3WTG - chains A and D of the 4 polymer chains in the assembly; structure by X-ray diffraction, 2.30 A resolution.

# Chain A
Protein: Hemoglobin subunit alpha-A
From: Dromaius novaehollandiae
UniProt: C6L8R0 (C6L8R0_DRONO); residues 0-141 here correspond to UniProt positions 1-142 (UniProt number = residue number + 1)
Amino-acid sequence (142 residues; row label = number of the first residue in the row; numbering starts at 0):
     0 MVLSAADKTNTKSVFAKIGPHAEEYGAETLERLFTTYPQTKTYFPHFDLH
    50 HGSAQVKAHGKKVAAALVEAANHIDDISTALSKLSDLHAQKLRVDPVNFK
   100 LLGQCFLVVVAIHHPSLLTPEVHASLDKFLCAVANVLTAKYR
Not modelled in the structure: 0, 139-141
Bound ions: heme Fe: H87 (together with oxygen molecule)
Ligand contacts: heme / oxygen molecule: L29, T39, Y42, F43, F46, H58, K61, V62, A65, L66, L83, L86, H87, L91, V93, N97, F98, L101, V132, L136

# Chain D
Protein: Hemoglobin
From: Dromaius novaehollandiae
Amino-acid sequence (146 residues; each row starts with the number of its first residue):
     1 VQWSAEEKQLISSLWGKVNVAECGAEALARLLIVYPWTQRFFTSFGNLSS
    51 ASAIIGNPMVRAHGKKVLTSFGDAVKNLDNIKNTFAQLSELHCDKLHVDP
   101 ENFRLLGDILIIVLAAHFAKEFTPECQAAWQKLVRVVAHALARKYH
Bound ions: heme Fe: H92 (together with oxygen molecule)
Ligand contacts: heme / oxygen molecule: L28, L31, T38, F41, F42, S44, F45, H63, K66, V67, S70, F71, F85, L88, L91, H92, L96, V98, N102, F103, L106, V137, L141

# Interface between chain A and chain D
Pairs across the interface - 16 pairs, chain A then chain D:
  Q38(A) - Y145(D)
  T41(A) - R40(D)  hydrogen bond
  T41(A) - H97(D)
  Y42(A) - R40(D)
  L91(A) - R40(D)
  R92(A) - P36(D)
  R92(A) - W37(D)
  R92(A) - Q39(D)
  R92(A) - R40(D)
  R92(A) - T43(D)
  D94(A) - W37(D)
  D94(A) - D99(D)
  D94(A) - N102(D)  hydrogen bond
  P95(A) - W37(D)
  V96(A) - D99(D)
  V96(A) - E101(D)
Interface residues without a listed pair, chain A (9 interface residues in all): V93

# Summary
9 residues of chain A face 10 of chain D across their interface, with 2 hydrogen bonds. Among the polar pairs
are T41(A)-R40(D) and D94(A)-N102(D). Bound to chain A: heme / oxygen molecule. Bound to chain D: heme /
oxygen molecule.
Here chain A is Hemoglobin subunit alpha-A and chain D is Hemoglobin, both from Dromaius novaehollandiae.
Entry 3WTG (Crystal structure of Emu (dromaius novaehollandiae) hemoglobin at 2.3 angstrom resolution) was
determined by X-ray diffraction.
